6HLS - chains B and J of the 12 polymer chains in the assembly; structure by electron microscopy, 3.21 A resolution.

# Chain B
Protein: DNA-directed RNA polymerase I subunit RPA135
Source organism: Saccharomyces cerevisiae (strain ATCC 204508 / S288c)
Notes: EC 2.7.7.6
Reference sequence: P22138 (RPA2_YEAST); residues 1-1203 here = UniProt positions 1-1203
Sequence (1203 residues; numbered 1 to 1203; the number before each row is that of its first residue):
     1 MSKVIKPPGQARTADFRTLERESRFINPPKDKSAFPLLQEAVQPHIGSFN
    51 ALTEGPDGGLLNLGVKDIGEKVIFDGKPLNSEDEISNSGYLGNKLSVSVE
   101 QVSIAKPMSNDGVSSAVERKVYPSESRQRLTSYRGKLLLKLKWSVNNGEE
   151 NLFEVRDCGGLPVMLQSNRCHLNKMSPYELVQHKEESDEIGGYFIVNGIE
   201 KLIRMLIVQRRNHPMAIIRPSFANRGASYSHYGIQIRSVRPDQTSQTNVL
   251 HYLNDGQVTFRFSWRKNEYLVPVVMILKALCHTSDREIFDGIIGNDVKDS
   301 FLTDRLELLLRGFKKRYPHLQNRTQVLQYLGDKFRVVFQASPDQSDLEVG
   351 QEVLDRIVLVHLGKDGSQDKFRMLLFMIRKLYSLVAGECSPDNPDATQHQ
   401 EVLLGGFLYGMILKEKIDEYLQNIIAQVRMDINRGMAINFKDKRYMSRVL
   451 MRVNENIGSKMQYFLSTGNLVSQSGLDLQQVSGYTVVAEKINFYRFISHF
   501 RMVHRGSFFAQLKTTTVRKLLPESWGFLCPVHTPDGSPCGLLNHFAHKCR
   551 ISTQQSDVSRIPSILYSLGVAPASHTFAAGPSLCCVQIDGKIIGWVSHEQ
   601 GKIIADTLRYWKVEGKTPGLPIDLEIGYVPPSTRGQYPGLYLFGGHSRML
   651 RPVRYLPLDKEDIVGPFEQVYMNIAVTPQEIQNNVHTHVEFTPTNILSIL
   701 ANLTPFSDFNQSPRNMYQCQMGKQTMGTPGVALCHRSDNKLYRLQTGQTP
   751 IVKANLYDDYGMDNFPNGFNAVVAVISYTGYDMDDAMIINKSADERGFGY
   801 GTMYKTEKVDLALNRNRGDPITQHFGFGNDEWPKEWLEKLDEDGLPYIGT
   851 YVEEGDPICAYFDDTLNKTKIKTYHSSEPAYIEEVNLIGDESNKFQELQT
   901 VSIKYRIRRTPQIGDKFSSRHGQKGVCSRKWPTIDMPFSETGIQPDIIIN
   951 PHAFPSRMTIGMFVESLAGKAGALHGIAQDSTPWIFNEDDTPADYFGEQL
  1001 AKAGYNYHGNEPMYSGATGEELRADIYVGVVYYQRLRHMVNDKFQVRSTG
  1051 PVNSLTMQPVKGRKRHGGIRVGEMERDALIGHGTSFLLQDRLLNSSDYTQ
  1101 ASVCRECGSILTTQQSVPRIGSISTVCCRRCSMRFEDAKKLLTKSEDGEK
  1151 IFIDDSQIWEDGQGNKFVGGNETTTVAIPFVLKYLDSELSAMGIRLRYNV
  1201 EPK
Not modelled in the structure: 1-9, 79-88, 112-115, 1039-1042, 1140-1152
Swiss-Prot annotation at these positions:
  - zinc finger: Cys-1104 to Cys-1131 (C4-type)
  - modified residue: Ser-2 (N-acetylserine), Ser-81 (Phosphoserine), Ser-1156 (Phosphoserine)
  - mutagenesis: Cys-1104 (C1104A: No effect; when associated with A-1107; A-1128 and A-1131), Cys-1107 (C1107A: Lethal. Abolishes recruitment of RPA1 to Pol I. No effect; when associated with A-1104; A-1128 and A-1131), Cys-1127 (C1127R: Responsible of suppression of RPA190-5 and RPA190-1 mutations), Cys-1128 (C1128A: No effect; when associated with A-1104; A-1107 and A-1131), Cys-1131 (C1131A: No effect; when associated with A-1104; A-1107 and A-1128)
Ion coordination: Zn2+: Cys-1104, Cys-1107, Cys-1128

# Chain J
Protein: DNA-directed RNA polymerases I, II, and III subunit RPABC5
Source organism: Saccharomyces cerevisiae (strain ATCC 204508 / S288c)
Reference sequence: P22139 (RPAB5_YEAST); residue numbers follow UniProt; this construct covers 1-70
Sequence (70 residues; each row starts with the number of its first residue):
     1 MIVPVRCFSCGKVVGDKWESYLNLLQEDELDEGTALSRLGLKRYCCRRMI
    51 LTHVDLIEKFLRYNPLEKRD
Not modelled in the structure: 70
Swiss-Prot annotation at these positions:
  - binding site (Zn(2+)): Cys-7, Cys-10, Cys-45, Cys-46
  - cross-link: Lys-59 (Glycyl lysine isopeptide (Lys-Gly) (interchain with G-Cter in ubiquitin))
Ion coordination: Zn2+: Cys-7, Cys-10, Cys-45, Cys-46

# Chain B / chain J interface
Residue-residue contacts (87; chain B residue first):
  Phe-16(B) with Glu-32(J); Leu-51(J), hydrophobic; Thr-52(J)
  Thr-18(B) with Tyr-21(J); Leu-22(J)
  Leu-19(B) with Leu-22(J), hydrophobic; Leu-25(J); Gln-26(J)
  Arg-21(B) with His-53(J), hydrogen bond (side chain-backbone); Val-54(J), hydrogen bond (side chain-backbone)
  Glu-22(B) with Trp-18(J); Val-54(J); Asp-55(J)
  Phe-25(B) with Val-54(J); Asp-55(J); Glu-58(J); Lys-59(J); Arg-62(J)
  Ile-26(B) with Glu-58(J); Arg-62(J), hydrogen bond (backbone-side chain)
  Pro-28(B) with Arg-62(J)
  Tyr-178(B) with Arg-62(J)
  Val-181(B) with Arg-62(J); Tyr-63(J)
  Gln-182(B) with Arg-62(J); Arg-69(J), hydrogen bond (backbone-side chain)
  Lys-184(B) with Tyr-63(J); Arg-69(J)
  Glu-186(B) with Tyr-63(J)
  Ser-187(B) with Lys-59(J); Tyr-63(J)
  Gly-730(B) with Phe-60(J)
  Val-731(B) with Lys-59(J); Phe-60(J); Tyr-63(J)
  Cys-734(B) with Pro-65(J), hydrophobic
  His-735(B) with Tyr-63(J)
  Arg-743(B) with Phe-60(J)
  Gln-745(B) with Met-1(J), hydrogen bond (backbone-backbone)
  Thr-746(B) with Met-1(J)
  Gly-747(B) with Val-54(J)
  Gln-748(B) with Arg-48(J); Met-49(J); Thr-52(J), hydrogen bond; Val-54(J)
  Thr-749(B) with Thr-52(J), hydrogen bond (backbone-backbone); Val-54(J)
  Ile-751(B) with Leu-51(J), hydrophobic; Thr-52(J)
  Asp-763(B) with Val-54(J)
  Asn-764(B) with Leu-56(J); Lys-59(J)
  Pro-766(B) with Val-54(J), hydrophobic; Leu-56(J)
  Asn-770(B) with Arg-48(J), hydrogen bond (backbone-side chain); Thr-52(J), hydrogen bond
  Val-772(B) with Ser-9(J); Arg-48(J)
  Ser-792(B) with Phe-8(J)
  Ala-793(B) with Phe-8(J)
  Arg-796(B) with Arg-6(J); Cys-7(J); Phe-8(J), hydrogen bond (side chain-backbone); Cys-10(J), hydrogen bond (side chain-backbone); Gly-11(J)
  Gly-797(B) with Phe-8(J)
  Phe-798(B) with Phe-8(J), hydrophobic
  Thr-941(B) with Arg-43(J)
  Ile-943(B) with Arg-43(J); Tyr-44(J); Cys-45(J), hydrophobic
  Gln-944(B) with Ser-9(J)
  Asp-946(B) with Ser-9(J); Arg-48(J), salt bridge
  Lys-970(B) with Tyr-44(J)
  Gly-972(B) with Leu-51(J)
  Ala-973(B) with Arg-47(J), hydrogen bond (backbone-side chain)
  Leu-974(B) with Tyr-44(J), hydrophobic; Arg-47(J), hydrogen bond (backbone-side chain)
  His-975(B) with Gly-33(J)
  Gly-976(B) with Glu-32(J); Gly-33(J); Leu-51(J)
  Tyr-1005(B) with Tyr-44(J)
  Glu-1011(B) with Tyr-44(J), hydrogen bond
  Val-1028(B) with Tyr-44(J)
  Val-1030(B) with Tyr-44(J), hydrophobic
Interface residues without a listed pair, chain B (58 interface residues in all): Asn-27, His-183, Glu-185, Thr-728, Ala-732, Leu-733, Ala-771, Asn-790, Gly-1029
Interface residues without a listed pair, chain J (35 interface residues in all): Ile-2, Leu-36

# In short
Chain B and chain J form an interface of 58 and 35 residues respectively; the contacts include 14 hydrogen
bonds and 1 salt bridge. Polar pairs include Asp-946(B)/Arg-48(J), Arg-21(B)/His-53(J) and
Arg-21(B)/Val-54(J). From UniProt: 5 mutagenesis sites on chain B; 4 Zn2+-binding residues on chain J.
Chain B is DNA-directed RNA polymerase I subunit RPA135 and chain J is DNA-directed RNA polymerases I, II, and
III subunit RPABC5, both from Saccharomyces cerevisiae (strain ATCC 204508 / S288c); the structure, Yeast apo
RNA polymerase I*, was determined by electron microscopy (same publication as 6HKO, 6HLQ and 6HLR).
